Entry 8OWW (X-ray diffraction, 1.97 A resolution); this record covers chains A and B.

Chain A:
Name: Spike protein S2'
Organism: Severe acute respiratory syndrome coronavirus 2
Reference sequence: P0DTC2 (SPIKE_SARS2); residue numbers follow UniProt; this construct covers 330-531
Sequence (202 residues; row label = number of the first residue in the row):
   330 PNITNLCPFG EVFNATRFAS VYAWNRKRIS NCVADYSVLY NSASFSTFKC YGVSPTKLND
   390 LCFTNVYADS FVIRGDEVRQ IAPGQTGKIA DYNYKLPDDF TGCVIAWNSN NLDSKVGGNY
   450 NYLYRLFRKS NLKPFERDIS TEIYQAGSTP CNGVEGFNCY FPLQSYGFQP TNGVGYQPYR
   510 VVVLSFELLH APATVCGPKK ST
Unresolved in the structure: 330, 529-531
Disulfides: Cys336-Cys361, Cys379-Cys432, Cys391-Cys525, Cys480-Cys488
Covalent attachments: N-acetylglucosamine (NAG) linked to Asn343
Curated features (UniProtKB/Swiss-Prot):
  - region: Arg403 to Asp405 (Integrin-binding motif), Asn448 to Phe456 (Immunodominant HLA epitope recognized by the CD8+)
  - glycosylation (N-linked (GlcNAc...) asparagine): Asn331 (complex), Asn343 (complex)
  - natural variant: Gly339 (G339D: In strain: Omicron/BA.1, Omicron/BA.2 and 4 more; G339H: In strain: Omicron/BA.2.75, Omicron/XBB.1.5 and 1 more), Arg346 (R346K: In strain: Mu/B.1.621; R346T: In strain: Omicron/BQ.1.1, Omicron/XBB.1.5 and 1 more), Leu368 (L368I: In strain: Omicron/XBB.1.5, Omicron/EG.5.1), Ser371 (S371F: In strain: Omicron/BA.2, Omicron/BA.2.12.1 and 6 more; S371L: In strain: Omicron/BA.1), Ser373 (S373P: In strain: Omicron/BA.1, Omicron/BA.2 and 7 more), Ser375 (S375F: In strain: Omicron/BA.1, Omicron/BA.2 and 7 more), Thr376 (T376A: In strain: Omicron/BA.2, Omicron/BA.2.12.1 and 5 more), Asp405 (D405N: In strain: Omicron/BA.2, Omicron/BA.2.12.1 and 6 more), Arg408 (R408S: In strain: Omicron/BA.2, Omicron/BA.2.12.1 and 6 more), Lys417 (K417N: In strain: Beta/B.1.351, Omicron/BA.1 and 8 more; K417T: In strain: Gamma/P.1), Asn440 (N440K: In strain: Omicron/BA.1, Omicron/BA.2 and 7 more), Lys444 (K444T: In strain: Omicron/BQ.1.1), 16 further natural variant entries in UniProt
  - mutagenesis: Asn331 (N331Q: Reduced viral infectivity), Asn343 (N343Q: Reduced viral infectivity), Leu452 (L452R: Increased resistance to neutralizing antibodies. Decreases HLA binding to NF9 epitope. Increased binding affinity to human ACE2), Tyr453 (Y453F: Decreased HLA binding to NF9 epitope. Increased binding affinity to human ACE2), Ala475 (A475V: Increased resistance to neutralizing antibodies), Val483 (V483A: Increased resistance to neutralizing antibodies), Glu484 (E484D: Increased replication in human TMEM106B overexpressing cells), Phe490 (F490L: Increased resistance to neutralizing antibodies and human covalescent sera neutralization), Gln493 (Q493N: Reduced host ACE2-binding affinity in vitro; Q493Y: Reduced host ACE2-binding affinity in vitro), Asn501 (N501T: Reduced host ACE2-binding affinity in vitro; N501Y: Increased binding affinity to human ACE2), His519 (H519P: Increased resistance to human covalescent sera neutralization)

Chain B:
Name: B5-5 nanobody
Organism: Lama glama
Notes: antibody fragment or engineered binder
Sequence (125 residues; numbered 0 to 125; 1 number in that range is skipped by the numbering (no residue carries it; nothing is unmodelled there); the number before each row is that of its first residue; numbering starts at 0):
     0 AQ
     3 VQLVESGGGL VQPGGSLRLS CAVFGSTLDN YSVGWFRQLP GKEREGLACF SRRYGAPYYA
    63 DSAKDRFTIS RDNAKNTVDL QLNGLKPEDT AVYYCATRSG PYCTTSVSDF DDWGRGTQVT
   123 VSS
Unresolved in the structure: 0, 125
Disulfides: Cys23-Cys97, Cys51-Cys105

How chain A and chain B interact:
Residue-residue contacts (37; chain A residue first):
  Trp353(A) - Tyr60(B)  hydrophobic
  Arg355(A) - Tyr60(B)
  Arg355(A) - Tyr104(B)
  Arg355(A) - Cys105(B)  hydrogen bond (side chain-backbone)
  Arg357(A) - Arg100(B)
  Arg357(A) - Ser110(B)
  Arg357(A) - Asp111(B)  salt bridge
  Tyr396(A) - Arg100(B)  hydrogen bond
  Tyr396(A) - Tyr104(B)  hydrophobic
  Pro426(A) - Tyr56(B)  hydrophobic
  Asp428(A) - Arg55(B)  salt bridge
  Asp428(A) - Tyr56(B)  hydrogen bond
  Lys462(A) - Tyr56(B)
  Lys462(A) - Gly57(B)
  Lys462(A) - Ala58(B)
  Pro463(A) - Tyr56(B)
  Pro463(A) - Ala58(B)
  Phe464(A) - Tyr56(B)  hydrophobic
  Phe464(A) - Tyr104(B)
  Glu465(A) - Ala58(B)
  Glu465(A) - Pro59(B)
  Arg466(A) - Pro59(B)  hydrogen bond (backbone-backbone)
  Arg466(A) - Tyr60(B)
  Arg466(A) - Tyr61(B)  hydrogen bond (side chain-backbone)
  Arg466(A) - Ala62(B)
  Arg466(A) - Asp63(B)  salt bridge
  Ile468(A) - Ala62(B)
  Ile468(A) - Asp63(B)
  Ile468(A) - Lys66(B)
  Ser469(A) - Asp67(B)
  Thr470(A) - Lys66(B)
  Thr470(A) - Asp67(B)  hydrogen bond (backbone-side chain)
  Ser514(A) - Tyr104(B)  hydrogen bond
  Glu516(A) - Gly102(B)
  Glu516(A) - Pro103(B)
  Glu516(A) - Tyr104(B)
  Leu518(A) - Ser101(B)
Interface residues without a listed pair, chain A (20 interface residues in all): Asn394, Phe429, Glu471
Interface residues without a listed pair, chain B (21 interface residues in all): Asn32, Thr106
From the paper, about this interface:
  - epitope / paratope residues, chain A: Arg357(A), Tyr396(A), Asp428(A), Arg466(A), Thr470(A), Ser514(A)

Summary:
20 residues of chain A face 21 of chain B across their interface, with 7 hydrogen bonds and 3 salt bridges.
Polar pairs include Arg357(A)-Asp111(B), Asp428(A)-Arg55(B) and Arg466(A)-Asp63(B). Covalently linked
N-acetylglucosamine: at Asn343(A). UniProt lists 11 mutagenesis sites on chain A. From the paper:
epitope/paratope residues Arg357(A), Tyr396(A) and Asp428(A) among others.
Chain A is Spike protein S2' (Severe acute respiratory syndrome coronavirus 2) and chain B is B5-5 nanobody
(Lama glama); the structure, B5-5 nanobody bound to SARS-CoV-2 spike RBD (Wuhan), was determined by X-ray
diffraction (same publication as 8OYT, 8OYU, 8OWT and 8OWV).
